Entry 6RF2 (electron microscopy, 4.20 A resolution (low resolution: residue-level contacts below are approximate; hydrogen-bond / salt-bridge calls are withheld)); this record covers chains A and C of the 5 polymer chains in the assembly.

Chain A:
Molecule: Tubulin alpha-1B chain
Source organism: Bos taurus
UniProt: P81947 (TBA1B_BOVIN); numbering as in UniProt; present here: 1-37, 47-441
Sequence (432 residues; each row starts with the number of its first residue; note: 9 numbers in that range are skipped by the numbering (no residue carries them; nothing is unmodelled there)):
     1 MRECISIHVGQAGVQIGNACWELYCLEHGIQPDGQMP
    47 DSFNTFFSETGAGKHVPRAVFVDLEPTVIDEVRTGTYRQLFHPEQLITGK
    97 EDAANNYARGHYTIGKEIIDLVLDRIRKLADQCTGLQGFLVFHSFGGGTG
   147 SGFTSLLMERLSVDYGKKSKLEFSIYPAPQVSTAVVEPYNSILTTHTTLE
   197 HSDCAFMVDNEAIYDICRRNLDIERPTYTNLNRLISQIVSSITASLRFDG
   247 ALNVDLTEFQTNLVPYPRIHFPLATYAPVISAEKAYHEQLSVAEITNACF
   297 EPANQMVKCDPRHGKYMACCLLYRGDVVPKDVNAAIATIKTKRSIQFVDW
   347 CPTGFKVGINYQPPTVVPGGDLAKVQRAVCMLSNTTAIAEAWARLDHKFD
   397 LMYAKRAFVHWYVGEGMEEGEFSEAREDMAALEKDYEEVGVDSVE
Ligand contacts: GTP (guanosine-5'-triphosphate): Gly10, Gln11, Ala12, Gln15, Asp69, Glu71, Asp98, Ala99, Ala100, Asn101, Ser140, Gly143, Gly144, Thr145, Gly146, Ile171, Thr179, Glu183, Asn206, Tyr224, Asn228, Ile231

Chain C:
Molecule: Neuronal migration protein doublecortin
Source organism: Homo sapiens
UniProt: O43602 (DCX_HUMAN), isoform O43602-2; residues 178-264 here = UniProt positions 178-264
Sequence (87 residues; numbered 178 to 264; the number before each row is that of its first residue):
   178 RPKLVTIIRSGVKPRKAVRVLLNKKTAHSFEQVLTDITEAIKLETGVVKK
   228 LYTLDGKQVTCLHDFFGDDDVFIACGPEKFRYAQDDF

Interface between chain A and chain C:
Residue-residue contacts (4):
  Ser158(A) - His205(C)
  Val159(A) - Gln209(C)
  Asp160(A) - Gln209(C)
  Lys163(A) - Thr203(C)
Interface residues without a listed pair, chain C (4 interface residues in all): Leu198

Overview:
Chain A and chain C each contribute 4 residues to their interface. Bound to chain A: GTP.
Here chain A is Tubulin alpha-1B chain (Bos taurus) and chain C is Neuronal migration protein doublecortin
(Homo sapiens). Entry 6RF2 (Cryo-EM structure of the C-terminal DC repeat (CDC) of human doublecortin (DCX)
bound to 13-protofilament GDP.Pi-microtubule) was determined by electron microscopy, deposited together with
6REV and 6RFD.
